PDB entry 7KX7 | electron microscopy, 3.80 A resolution | chains A and B

# Chain A
Molecule: Piwi-A
Source organism: Ephydatia fluviatilis
Notes: EC 3.1.26.-; engineered mutation(s): N-terminal 219 amino acids deleted
UniProtKB: D5MRY8 (D5MRY8_9METZ); numbering as in UniProt (aligned over 220-987)
Amino-acid sequence (768 residues; each row starts with the number of its first residue):
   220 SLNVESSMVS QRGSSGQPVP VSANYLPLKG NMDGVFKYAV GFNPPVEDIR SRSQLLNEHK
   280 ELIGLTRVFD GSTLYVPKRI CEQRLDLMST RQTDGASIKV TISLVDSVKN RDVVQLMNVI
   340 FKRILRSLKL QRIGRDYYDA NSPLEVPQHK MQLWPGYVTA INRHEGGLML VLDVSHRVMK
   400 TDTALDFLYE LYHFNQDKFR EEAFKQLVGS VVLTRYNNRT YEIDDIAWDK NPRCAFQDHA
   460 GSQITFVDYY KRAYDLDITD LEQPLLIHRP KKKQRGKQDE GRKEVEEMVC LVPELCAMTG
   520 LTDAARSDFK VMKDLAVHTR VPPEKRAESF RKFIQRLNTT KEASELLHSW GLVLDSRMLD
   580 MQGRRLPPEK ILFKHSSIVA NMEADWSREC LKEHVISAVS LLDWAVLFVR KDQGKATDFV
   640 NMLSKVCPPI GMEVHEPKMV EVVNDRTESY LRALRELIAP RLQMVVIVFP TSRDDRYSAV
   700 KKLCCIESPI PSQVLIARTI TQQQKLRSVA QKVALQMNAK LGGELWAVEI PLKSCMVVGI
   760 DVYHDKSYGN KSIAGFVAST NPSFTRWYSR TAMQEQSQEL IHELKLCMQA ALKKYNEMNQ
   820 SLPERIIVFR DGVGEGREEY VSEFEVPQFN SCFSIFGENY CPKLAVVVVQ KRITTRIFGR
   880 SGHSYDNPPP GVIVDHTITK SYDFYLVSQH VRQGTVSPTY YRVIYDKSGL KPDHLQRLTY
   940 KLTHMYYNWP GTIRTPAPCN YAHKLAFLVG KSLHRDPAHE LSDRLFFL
Not modelled in the structure: 220-228, 413-422, 491-506, 795-798
Bound ions: Mg2+ site 1 near Asp-830 (its only coordinating residue here); Mg2+ site 2: Leu-987 (shared with U1(B), U3(B) of chain B)

# Chain B
Molecule: 25-nt RNA strand
Sequence (25 nucleotides; each row starts with the number of its first residue):
     1 UCUCUUGAGU UGGACAAAUG GCAGC
Not modelled in the structure: 5-22
Modified positions: OMC (o2'-methylycytidine-5'-monophosphate) at position 25
Bound ions: Mg2+: U1, U3 (shared with Leu-987(A) of chain A)

# Chain A / chain B interface
Residue-residue contacts (37):
  Tyr-435(A) with OMC_25(B), hydrogen bond to the phosphate
  Asn-436(A) with OMC_25(B), phosphate contact
  Arg-438(A) with G24(B), hydrogen bond to the phosphate
  Tyr-440(A) with G24(B), hydrogen bond to the sugar; OMC_25(B), hydrogen bond to the phosphate
  Phe-455(A) with OMC_25(B), base contact
  Asp-457(A) with G24(B), base contact; OMC_25(B), hydrogen bond to the base
  Phe-465(A) with OMC_25(B), sugar contact
  Tyr-468(A) with OMC_25(B), hydrogen bond to the phosphate
  Tyr-469(A) with OMC_25(B), hydrogen bond to the phosphate
  Tyr-473(A) with OMC_25(B), hydrogen bond to the phosphate
  Met-507(A) with OMC_25(B), base contact
  Val-508(A) with OMC_25(B), sugar contact
  Cys-509(A) with OMC_25(B), phosphate contact
  Ser-691(A) with U1(B), base contact
  Asp-693(A) with U1(B), hydrogen bond to the base
  Tyr-696(A) with U1(B), base contact
  Lys-700(A) with U1(B), salt bridge to the phosphate
  Gln-712(A) with U1(B), hydrogen bond to the phosphate
  Val-713(A) with U1(B), hydrogen bond to the phosphate; C2(B), sugar contact
  Leu-714(A) with C2(B), phosphate contact
  Ile-715(A) with U1(B), phosphate contact; C2(B), hydrogen bond to the phosphate
  Thr-718(A) with C2(B), hydrogen bond to the phosphate
  Lys-731(A) with C2(B), base contact
  Val-732(A) with C2(B), sugar contact
  Gln-735(A) with U1(B), hydrogen bond to the phosphate; C2(B), hydrogen bond to the sugar; U3(B), sugar contact
  Tyr-945(A) with C4(B), sugar contact
  Asn-947(A) with U3(B), hydrogen bond to the sugar
  Trp-948(A) with C4(B), sugar contact
  Lys-963(A) with C4(B), salt bridge to the phosphate
  Leu-987(A) with U1(B), phosphate contact; U3(B), phosphate contact
Also at the interface, not in a pair above, chain A (34 interface residues in all): Arg-717, Val-728, Lys-739, Ile-952

# Overview
Chain A and chain B form an interface of 34 and 6 residues respectively, with 16 hydrogen bonds and 2 salt
bridges. Polar pairs include Asp-457(A)/OMC_25(B), Asp-693(A)/U1(B) and Tyr-440(A)/G24(B). Leu-987(A), U1(B)
and U3(B) coordinate Mg2+.
Chain A is Piwi-A (Ephydatia fluviatilis) and chain B is a 25-nt RNA strand; the structure, Cryo-EM structure
of Ephydatia fluviatilis PiwiA-piRNA complex, was determined by electron microscopy (same publication as
7KX9).
